PDB entry 7X5Q | X-ray diffraction, 2.70 A resolution | chains B and E of the 7 polymer chains in the assembly

Chain B (and E):
Molecule: Chitoporin
From: Vibrio harveyi
Notes: chain E of this document is another copy of the same molecule, construct and numbering; everything in this record applies to it too
UniProt: L0RVU0 (L0RVU0_VIBHA); residues 20-350 here correspond to UniProt positions 45-375 (UniProt number = residue number + 25)
Sequence (331 residues; each row starts with the number of its first residue):
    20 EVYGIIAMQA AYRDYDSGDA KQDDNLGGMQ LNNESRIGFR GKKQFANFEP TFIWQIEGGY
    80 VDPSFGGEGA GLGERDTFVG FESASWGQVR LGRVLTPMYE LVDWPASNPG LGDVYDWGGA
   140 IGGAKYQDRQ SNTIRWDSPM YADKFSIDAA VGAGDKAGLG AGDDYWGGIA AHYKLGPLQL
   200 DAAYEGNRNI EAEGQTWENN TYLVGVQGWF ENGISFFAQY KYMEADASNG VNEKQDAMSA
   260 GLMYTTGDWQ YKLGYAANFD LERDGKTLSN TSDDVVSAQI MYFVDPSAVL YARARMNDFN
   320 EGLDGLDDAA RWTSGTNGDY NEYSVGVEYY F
Metal / ion sites: Na+ site 1: Asp43, Asn44, Gly46 (shared with 1 residue of chain F); Na+ site 2: Asp81, Pro82, Gly85; Na+ site 3: Gln146, Gln149, Asp174; Na+ site 4: Asp156, Asp167; Na+ site 5: Gly181 (shared with Asp43(E), Asn44(E), Gly46(E) of chain E)

Interface between chain B and chain E:
Residue-residue contacts (58; chain B residue first):
  Lys62(B) with Asp304(E); Tyr348(E)
  Gln63(B) with Asp304(E)
  Phe64(B) with Val303(E), hydrophobic; Asp304(E); Ala307(E), hydrophobic
  Ala65(B) with Val303(E), hydrogen bond (backbone-backbone); Asp304(E), hydrogen bond (backbone-side chain)
  Asn66(B) with Asp267(E), hydrogen bond; Tyr301(E); Phe302(E), hydrogen bond (side chain-backbone); Val303(E), hydrogen bond (backbone-backbone)
  Phe67(B) with Val303(E), hydrophobic
  Phe71(B) with Ile25(E), hydrophobic; Val346(E), hydrophobic; Tyr348(E), hydrophobic
  Trp73(B) with Ile25(E), hydrophobic; Tyr348(E); Phe350(E), hydrophobic
  Ile75(B) with Ile25(E), hydrophobic; Ile56(E), hydrophobic; Val80(E), hydrophobic
  Gly90(B) with Ala89(E)
  Leu91(B) with Val80(E); Gly88(E); Ala89(E), hydrogen bond (backbone-backbone); Leu91(E), hydrophobic
  Gly92(B) with Val80(E); Glu87(E)
  Thr96(B) with Asn52(E); Val80(E)
  Val98(B) with Ile25(E), hydrophobic; Met27(E), hydrophobic
  Leu110(B) with Met27(E); Leu50(E), hydrophobic
  Gly111(B) with Met27(E); Leu50(E)
  Arg112(B) with Glu87(E), salt bridge
  Ser150(B) with Asp81(E), hydrogen bond
  Asn151(B) with Gln49(E); Leu50(E), hydrogen bond (side chain-backbone)
  Thr152(B) with Leu50(E)
  Ala176(B) with Gln49(E), hydrogen bond (backbone-side chain)
  Gly177(B) with Gln49(E); Phe84(E), hydrogen bond (backbone-backbone); Gly85(E)
  Leu178(B) with Phe84(E); Gly85(E); Gly86(E)
  Gly179(B) with Asn44(E); Leu45(E), hydrogen bond (backbone-backbone); Phe84(E)
  Ala180(B) with Asn44(E)
  Gly181(B) with Asp43(E); Asn44(E)
  Asp182(B) with Lys40(E), salt bridge; Asp43(E)
  Glu210(B) with Lys40(E), salt bridge
Interface residues without a listed pair, chain B (33 interface residues in all): Phe58, Lys61, Glu93, Phe97, Ala172
Interface residues without a listed pair, chain E (32 interface residues in all): Met48, Ser54, Phe58, Leu309

In short:
33 residues of chain B and 32 residues of chain E are in contact; the contacts include 11 hydrogen bonds and 3
salt bridges. Polar contacts include Arg112(B)-Glu87(E), Asp182(B)-Lys40(E) and Glu210(B)-Lys40(E). Asp43(B),
Asn44(B) and Gly46(B) coordinate Na+ site 1.
Chain B and chain E are both Chitoporin (Vibrio harveyi); the structure, Apo Truncated VhChiP (Delta 1-19) in
complex with peptide (DGANSDAAK), was determined by X-ray diffraction, deposited together with 7EQM and 7EQR.
